PDB entry 3UTT | X-ray diffraction, 2.60 A resolution | chains A and D of the 5 polymer chains in the assembly

# Chain A
Molecule: HLA class I histocompatibility antigen, A-2 alpha chain
Source organism: Homo sapiens
Reference sequence: P01892 (1A02_HUMAN); residues 1-275 here correspond to UniProt positions 25-299 (UniProt number = residue number + 24)
Chain sequence (275 residues; row label = number of the first residue in the row):
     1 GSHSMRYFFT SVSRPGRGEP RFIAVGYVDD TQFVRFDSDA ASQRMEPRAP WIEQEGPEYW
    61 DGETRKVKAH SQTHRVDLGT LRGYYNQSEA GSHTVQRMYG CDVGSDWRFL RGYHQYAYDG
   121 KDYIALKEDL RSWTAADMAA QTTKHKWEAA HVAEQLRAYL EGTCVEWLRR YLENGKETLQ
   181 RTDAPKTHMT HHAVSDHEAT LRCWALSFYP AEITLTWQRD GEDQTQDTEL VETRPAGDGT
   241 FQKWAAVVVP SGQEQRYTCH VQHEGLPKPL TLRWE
Cystine bridges: Cys101-Cys164, Cys203-Cys259

# Chain D
Molecule: 1E6 TCR Alpha Chain
Source organism: Homo sapiens
Chain sequence (199 residues; each row starts with the number of its first residue):
     3 EVEQDPGPLS VPEGAIVSLN CTYSNSAFQY FMWYRQYSRK GPELLMYTYS SGNKEDGRFT
    63 AQVDKSSKYI SLFIRDSQPS DSATYLCAMR GDSSYKLIFG SGTRLLVRPD IQNPDPAVYQ
   123 LRDSKSSDKS VCLFTDFDSQ TNVSQSKDSD VYITDKCVLD MRSMDFKSNS AVAWSNKSDF
   183 ACANAFNNSI IPEDTFFPS
Cystine bridges: Cys23-Cys89, Cys134-Cys184

# Interface between chain A and chain D
Contacting residue pairs - 6 pairs, chain A then chain D:
  Gly62(A) - Ser95(D)
  Arg65(A) - Ser95(D)  hydrogen bond
  Arg65(A) - Ser96(D)
  Lys66(A) - Asp94(D)  salt bridge
  Lys66(A) - Ser95(D)
  Gln155(A) - Tyr32(D)

# Summary
The chain A/chain D interface involves 4 residues from each chain; the contacts include 1 hydrogen bond and 1
salt bridge. Polar pairs include Lys66(A)-Asp94(D) and Arg65(A)-Ser95(D).
Chain A is HLA class I histocompatibility antigen, A-2 alpha chain and chain D is 1E6 TCR Alpha Chain, both
from Homo sapiens; the structure, 1E6-A*0201-ALWGPDPAAA Complex, Triclinic, was determined by X-ray
diffraction together with 3UTP, 3UTQ and 3UTS from the same study.
